1E1Q - chains F and G of the 7 polymer chains in the assembly; structure by X-ray diffraction, 2.61 A resolution.

[Chain F]
Molecule: Bovine mitochondrial F1-atpase
Source organism: Bos taurus
Notes: EC 3.6.1.34
UniProt: P00829 (ATPB_BOVIN); aligned to UniProt positions 47-528 over residues -4 to 478 (the alignment contains insertions or deletions, so no single offset holds)
Chain sequence (482 residues; numbered -4 to 478; 1 number in that range is skipped by the numbering (no residue carries it; nothing is unmodelled there); the number before each row is that of its first residue; numbers below 1 keep their minus sign (Ala-4 is residue -4)):
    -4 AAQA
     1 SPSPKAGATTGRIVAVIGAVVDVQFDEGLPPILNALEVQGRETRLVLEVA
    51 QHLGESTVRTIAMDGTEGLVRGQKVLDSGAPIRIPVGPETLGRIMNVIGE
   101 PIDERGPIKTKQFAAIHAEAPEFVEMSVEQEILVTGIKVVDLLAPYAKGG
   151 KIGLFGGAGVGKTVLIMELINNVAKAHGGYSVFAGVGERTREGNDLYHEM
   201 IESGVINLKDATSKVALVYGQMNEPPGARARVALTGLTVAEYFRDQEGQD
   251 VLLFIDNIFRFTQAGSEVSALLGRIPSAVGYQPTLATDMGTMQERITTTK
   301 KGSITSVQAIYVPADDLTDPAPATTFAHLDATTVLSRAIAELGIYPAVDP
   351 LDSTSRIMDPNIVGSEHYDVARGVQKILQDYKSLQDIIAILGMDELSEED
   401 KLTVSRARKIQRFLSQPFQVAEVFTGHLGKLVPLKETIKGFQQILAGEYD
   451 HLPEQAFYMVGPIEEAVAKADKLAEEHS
Unresolved in the structure: -4 to -1, 1-8, 475-478
Bound ions: Mg2+: Thr163 (together with AMP-PNP)
Residues lining bound ligands: AMP-PNP (ANP; phosphoaminophosphonic acid-adenylate ester): Gly157, Ala158, Gly159, Val160, Gly161, Lys162, Thr163, Val164, Glu188, Arg189, Tyr311, Tyr345, Phe418, Ala421, Phe424, Thr425
UniProt features mapped onto this chain:
  - binding site (ADP): Gly159, Val160, Gly161, Lys162, Thr163, Val164
  - binding site (ATP): Gly159, Gly161, Lys162, Thr163, Val164, Arg189
  - binding site (phosphate): Gly159, Val160, Gly161, Lys162, Thr163
  - binding site (Mg(2+)): Thr163, Glu188
  - modified residue: Lys74 (N6-acetyllysine), Lys111 (N6-acetyllysine), Lys148 (N6-acetyllysine), Lys209 (N6-acetyllysine), Lys214 (N6-acetyllysine), Thr262 (Phosphothreonine), Ser365 (Phosphoserine), Lys376 (N6-acetyllysine), Ser383 (Phosphoserine), Lys430 (N6-acetyllysine), Lys435 (N6-acetyllysine), Lys472 (N6-acetyllysine)
  - glycosylation: Ser56 (O-linked (GlcNAc) serine)

[Chain G]
Molecule: Bovine mitochondrial F1-atpase
Source organism: Bos taurus
Notes: EC 3.6.1.34
UniProt: P05631 (ATPG_BOVIN); residues 1-272 here correspond to UniProt positions 26-297 (UniProt number = residue number + 25)
Chain sequence (272 residues; numbered 1 to 272; the number before each row is that of its first residue):
     1 ATLKDITRRLKSIKNIQKITKSMKMVAAAKYARAERELKPARVYGVGSLA
    51 LYEKADIKTPEDKKKHLIIGVSSDRGLCGAIHSSVAKQMKSEAANLAAAG
   101 KEVKIIGVGDKIRSILHRTHSDQFLVTFKEVGRRPPTFGDASVIALELLN
   151 SGYEFDEGSIIFNRFRSVISYKTEEKPIFSLDTISSAESMSIYDDIDADV
   201 LRNYQEYSLANIIYYSLKESTTSEQSARMTAMDNASKNASEMIDKLTLTF
   251 NRTRQAVITKELIEIISGAAAL
Unresolved in the structure: 45-76, 91-208
UniProt features mapped onto this chain:
  - modified residue: Lys14 (N6-acetyllysine), Lys24 (N6-succinyllysine), Lys30 (N6-acetyllysine), Lys90 (N6-acetyllysine), Ser121 (Phosphoserine), Lys129 (N6-acetyllysine), Lys172 (N6-acetyllysine), Lys245 (N6-succinyllysine)

[How chain F and chain G interact]
Pairs across the interface - 12 pairs, chain F then chain G:
  Ile275(F) - Ala271(G)  hydrophobic
  Ala389(F) - Asn238(G)  hydrogen bond (backbone-side chain)
  Ala389(F) - Met242(G)  hydrophobic
  Ile390(F) - Ala235(G)
  Ile390(F) - Asn238(G)  hydrogen bond (backbone-side chain)
  Ile390(F) - Ala239(G)  hydrophobic
  Ile390(F) - Met242(G)  hydrophobic
  Leu391(F) - Leu77(G)  hydrophobic
  Asp394(F) - Ala80(G)
  Glu395(F) - Leu77(G)
  Glu398(F) - Lys87(G)  salt bridge
  Lys401(F) - Lys87(G)
Interface residues without a listed pair, chain F (9 interface residues in all): Pro276
Interface residues without a listed pair, chain G (12 interface residues in all): Ile16, Gly79, Ser83, Ser267

[Summary]
The interface between chain F and chain G involves 9 residues on one side and 12 on the other; the contacts
include 2 hydrogen bonds and 1 salt bridge. Polar contacts include Glu398(F)-Lys87(G), Ala389(F)-Asn238(G) and
Ile390(F)-Asn238(G). Ligands of chain F: AMP-PNP.
Chain F is Bovine mitochondrial F1-atpase and chain G is Bovine mitochondrial F1-atpase, both from Bos taurus;
the structure, Bovine mitochondrial F1-atpase at 100K, was determined by X-ray diffraction, deposited together
with 1E1R.
